PDB entry 6QEM | electron microscopy, 3.40 A resolution | chains A and M of the 13 polymer chains in the assembly

Chain A:
Name: Replicative DNA helicase
From: Escherichia coli
Notes: EC 3.6.4.12
UniProtKB: P0ACB0 (DNAB_ECOLI); residues 1-471 here = UniProt positions 1-471
Sequence (471 residues; row label = number of the first residue in the row):
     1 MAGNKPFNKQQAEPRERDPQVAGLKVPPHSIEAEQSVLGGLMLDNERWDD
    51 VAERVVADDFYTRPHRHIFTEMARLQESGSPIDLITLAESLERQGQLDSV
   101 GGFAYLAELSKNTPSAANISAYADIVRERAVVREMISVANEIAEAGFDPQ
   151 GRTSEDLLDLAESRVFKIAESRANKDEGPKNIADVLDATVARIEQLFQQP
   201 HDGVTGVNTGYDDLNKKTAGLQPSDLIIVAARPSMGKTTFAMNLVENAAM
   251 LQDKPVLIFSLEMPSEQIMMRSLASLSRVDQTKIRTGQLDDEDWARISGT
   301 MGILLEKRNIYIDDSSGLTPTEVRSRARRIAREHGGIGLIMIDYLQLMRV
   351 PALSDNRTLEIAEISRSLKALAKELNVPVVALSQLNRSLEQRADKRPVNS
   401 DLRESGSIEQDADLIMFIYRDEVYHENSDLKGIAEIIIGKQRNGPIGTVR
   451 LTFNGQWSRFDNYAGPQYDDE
Not modelled in the structure: 1-23, 469-471
Ion coordination: Mg2+: Thr238, Glu262 (together with ssDNA)
Ligand contacts:
  - ssDNA (08T; [[[(2R,3S,4R,5R)-5-(6-aminopurin-9-yl)-3,4-bis(oxidanyl)oxolan-2-yl]methoxy-oxidanyl-phosphoryl]oxy-oxidanyl-phosphoryl]oxy-tris(fluoranyl)beryllium), molecule 1: Arg232, Pro233, Ser234, Met235, Gly236, Lys237, Thr238, Thr239, Glu262, Arg271, Gln281, Gln384, Arg420, Phe453, Gly455, Gln456
  - ssDNA (08T), molecule 2: Gln410, Lys440, Gln441, Arg442, Asn443, Gly444, Pro445, Ile446
Curated features (UniProtKB/Swiss-Prot):
  - binding site (ATP): Ser234, Lys237, Thr238, Arg442
From the paper describing this entry:
  - binding site for ssDNA (chain M): Thr358, Asn386, Arg387, Arg403, Glu404

Chain M:
Molecule: ssDNA
Sequence (36 nucleotides; each row starts with the number of its first residue):
     1 TTTTTTTTTTTTTTTTTTTTTTTTTTTTTTTTTTTT
Not modelled in the structure: 27-36

Chain A / chain M interface:
Contacting residue pairs (13):
  Thr358(A) with DT9(M), base contact; DT10(M), sugar contact
  Asn386(A) with DT11(M), hydrogen bond to the phosphate; DT12(M), phosphate contact
  Arg387(A) with DT12(M), hydrogen bond to the phosphate; DT13(M), salt bridge to the phosphate
  Leu402(A) with DT11(M), phosphate contact
  Arg403(A) with DT10(M), phosphate contact; DT11(M), hydrogen bond to the phosphate; DT12(M), salt bridge to the phosphate
  Glu404(A) with DT10(M), phosphate contact
  Ser405(A) with DT10(M), phosphate contact
  Gly406(A) with DT10(M), hydrogen bond to the phosphate
Also at the interface, not in a pair above, chain A (9 interface residues in all): Gln391
Also at the interface, not in a pair above, chain M (6 interface residues in all): DT14

Overview:
The interface between chain A and chain M involves 9 residues on one side and 6 on the other; the contacts
include 4 hydrogen bonds and 2 salt bridges. Among the polar pairs are Asn386(A)-DT11(M), Arg387(A)-DT12(M)
and Arg403(A)-DT11(M). From the paper: a binding site for ssDNA (chain M) at Thr358(A), Asn386(A) and
Arg387(A) among others.
Chain A is Replicative DNA helicase (Escherichia coli) and chain M is ssDNA; the structure, E. coli DnaBC
complex bound to ssDNA, was determined by electron microscopy, deposited together with 6QEL.
